PDB entry 6ESI | electron microscopy, 6.30 A resolution (low resolution: residue-level contacts below are approximate; hydrogen-bond / salt-bridge calls are withheld) | chains D and J of the 10 polymer chains in the assembly

== Chain D ==
Molecule: Histone H2B 1.1
Source organism: Xenopus laevis
UniProtKB: P02281 (H2B11_XENLA); residues 1-122 here correspond to UniProt positions 5-126 (UniProt number = residue number + 4)
Sequence (122 residues; each row starts with the number of its first residue):
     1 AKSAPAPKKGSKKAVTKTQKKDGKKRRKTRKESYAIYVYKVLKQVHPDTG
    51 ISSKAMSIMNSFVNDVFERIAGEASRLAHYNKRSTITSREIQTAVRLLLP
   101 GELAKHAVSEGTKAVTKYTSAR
Disordered / not traced: 1-30
Differences from the reference sequence: variant Thr29 (Ser33 in P02281), Arg122 (Lys126 in P02281)
UniProt features mapped onto this chain:
  - modified residue: Lys2 (N6-acetyllysine), Lys9 (N6-acetyllysine), Ser11 (Phosphoserine), Lys12 (N6-acetyllysine), Lys17 (N6-acetyllysine)
  - glycosylation: Ser109 (O-linked (GlcNAc) serine)
  - cross-link: Lys117 (Glycyl lysine isopeptide (Lys-Gly) (interchain with G-Cter in ubiquitin))

== Chain J ==
Molecule: 147-nt DNA strand
Source organism: synthetic construct
Sequence (147 nucleotides; numbered -73 to 73; the number before each row is that of its first residue; numbers below 1 keep their minus sign (DC-73 is residue -73)):
   -73 CTGGAGAATCCCGGTGCCGAGGCCGCTCAATTGGTCGTAGACAGCTCTAG
   -23 CACCGCTTAAACGCACGTACGCGCTGTCCCCCGCGTTTTAACCGCCAAGG
    27 GGATTACTCCCTAGTCTCCAGGCACGTGTCAGATATATACATCCTGT
Disordered / not traced: 60-73

== Interface between chain D and chain J ==
Pairs across the interface (10; chain D residue first):
  Lys31(D) - DC49(J)
  Lys31(D) - DA50(J)
  Ile36(D) - DG48(J)
  Ile36(D) - DC49(J)
  Tyr37(D) - DG48(J)
  Tyr39(D) - DC49(J)
  Lys40(D) - DG48(J)
  Gly50(D) - DA57(J)
  Gly50(D) - DG58(J)
  Ile51(D) - DG58(J)
Other interface residues (no listed pair), chain D (8 interface residues in all): Asp48
Other interface residues (no listed pair), chain J (6 interface residues in all): DG47

== Overview ==
Chain D and chain J form an interface of 8 and 6 residues respectively.
Here chain D is Histone H2B 1.1 (Xenopus laevis) and chain J is a 147-nt DNA strand (synthetic construct).
Entry 6ESI (Nucleosome breathing : Class 4) was determined by electron microscopy together with 6ESF, 6ESG and
6ESH from the same study.
